2Y8L - chains A and E of the 3 polymer chains in the assembly; structure by X-ray diffraction, 2.50 A resolution.

[Chain A]
Protein: 5'-amp-activated protein kinase catalytic subunit alpha-1
Source organism: Rattus norvegicus
Notes: EC 2.7.11.1
UniProtKB: P54645 (AAPK1_RAT); residues 396-544 here correspond to UniProt positions 407-555 (UniProt number = residue number + 11)
Sequence (173 residues; row label = number of the first residue in the row):
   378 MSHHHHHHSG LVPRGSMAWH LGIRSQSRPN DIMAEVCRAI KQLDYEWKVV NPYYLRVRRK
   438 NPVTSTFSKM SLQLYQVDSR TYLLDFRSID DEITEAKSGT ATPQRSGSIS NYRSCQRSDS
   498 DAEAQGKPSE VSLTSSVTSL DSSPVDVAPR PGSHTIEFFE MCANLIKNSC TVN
Not modelled in the structure: 378-392, 470-523
Sequence notes: expression tag (378-392); cloning artifact (393-395, 545-550)
Curated features (UniProtKB/Swiss-Prot):
  - modified residue: S456 (Phosphoserine), S475 (Phosphoserine), T477 (Phosphothreonine), T479 (Phosphothreonine), S485 (Phosphoserine), S497 (Phosphoserine), S513 (Phosphoserine), S516 (Phosphoserine)

[Chain E]
Protein: 5'-amp-activated protein kinase subunit gamma-1
Source organism: Rattus norvegicus
UniProtKB: P80385 (AAKG1_RAT); numbering as in UniProt (aligned over 1-330)
Sequence (330 residues; row label = number of the first residue in the row):
     1 MESVAAESAP APENEHSQET PESNSSVYTT FMKSHRCYDL IPTSSKLVVF DTSLQVKKAF
    61 FALVTNGVRA APLWDSKKQS FVGMLTITDF INILHRYYKS ALVQIYELEE HKIETWREVY
   121 LQDSFKPLVC ISPNASLFDA VSSLIRNKIH RLPVIDPESG NTLYILTHKR ILKFLKLFIT
   181 EFPKPEFMSK SLEELQIGTY ANIAMVRTTT PVYVALGIFV QHRVSALPVV DEKGRVVDIY
   241 SKFDVINLAA EKTYNNLDVS VTKALQHRSH YFEGVLKCYL HETLEAIINR LVEAEVHRLV
   301 VVDEHDVVKG IVSLSDILQA LVLTGGEKKP
Not modelled in the structure: 1-22, 328-330
Ligand contacts:
  - ADP (adenosine-5'-diphosphate), molecule 1: R69, M84, T86, I87, T88, D89, P127, L128, V129, I149, H150, R151, L152, P153
  - ADP, molecule 2: R69, R151, K169, I239, S241, F243, D244, R268, F272, G274, V275, L276, E295, V296, H297, R298, L299, V300
  - adenosine monophosphate (AMP): H150, G198, T199, N202, I203, A204, V224, S225, A226, L227, P228, H297, R298, I311, S313, S315, D316
Curated features (UniProtKB/Swiss-Prot):
  - motif: L137 to E158 (AMPK pseudosubstrate)
  - binding site (ADP): R69, M84 to D89, V129, H150, R151, K169, S241 to D244, R268, L276, H297, R298
  - binding site (AMP): R69, M84 to D89, V129, H150, R151, K169, T199, A204, S225, A226, S241 to D244, R268, L276, H297, R298, S313 to D316
  - binding site (ATP): R69, M84 to D89, V129, H150, R151, K169, S241 to D244, R268, L276, H297, R298
  - modified residue: S260 (Phosphoserine), T262 (Phosphothreonine), S269 (Phosphoserine)

[Interface between chain A and chain E]
Residue-residue contacts (31):
  S393(A) - T65(E)
  S393(A) - N66(E)  hydrogen bond
  N438(A) - Q79(E)  hydrogen bond
  V440(A) - K77(E)
  V440(A) - K78(E)
  V524(A) - L128(E)
  V524(A) - V129(E)
  V524(A) - C130(E)  hydrogen bond (backbone-backbone)
  A525(A) - L128(E)
  P526(A) - F81(E)
  P526(A) - L128(E)
  P526(A) - C130(E)
  R527(A) - P157(E)  hydrogen bond (side chain-backbone)
  P528(A) - Q79(E)
  P528(A) - S80(E)
  G529(A) - Q79(E)  hydrogen bond (backbone-backbone)
  G529(A) - G160(E)
  S530(A) - W74(E)
  S530(A) - F81(E)
  S530(A) - S159(E)
  S530(A) - G160(E)
  S530(A) - N161(E)  hydrogen bond
  H531(A) - S159(E)  hydrogen bond (backbone-backbone)
  H531(A) - N161(E)
  T532(A) - N161(E)  hydrogen bond
  I533(A) - W74(E)
  I533(A) - F81(E)  hydrophobic
  E534(A) - Q79(E)
  E537(A) - W74(E)  hydrogen bond
  E537(A) - S76(E)  hydrogen bond
  E537(A) - Q79(E)  hydrogen bond
Also at the interface, not in a pair above, chain A (17 interface residues in all): R436, T441
Also at the interface, not in a pair above, chain E (19 interface residues in all): V49, D51, I155

[Summary]
17 residues of chain A face 19 of chain E across their interface, with 11 hydrogen bonds. Polar pairs include
S393(A)-N66(E), N438(A)-Q79(E) and R527(A)-P157(E). Chain E binds ADP and adenosine monophosphate.
Here chain A is 5'-amp-activated protein kinase catalytic subunit alpha-1 and chain E is 5'-amp-activated
protein kinase subunit gamma-1, both from Rattus norvegicus. Entry 2Y8L (Structure of the regulatory fragment
of mammalian aMPK in complex with two ADP) was determined by X-ray diffraction, deposited together with 4CFH
and 2Y8Q.
